5XOW - chains A and G of the 3 polymer chains in the assembly; structure by X-ray diffraction, 2.90 A resolution.

[Chain A]
Name: TtAgo (D546N)
Organism: Thermus thermophilus (strain HB27 / ATCC BAA-163 / DSM 7039)
Reference sequence: Q746M7 (Q746M7_THET2); numbering as in UniProt (aligned over 1-685)
Sequence (685 residues; row label = number of the first residue in the row):
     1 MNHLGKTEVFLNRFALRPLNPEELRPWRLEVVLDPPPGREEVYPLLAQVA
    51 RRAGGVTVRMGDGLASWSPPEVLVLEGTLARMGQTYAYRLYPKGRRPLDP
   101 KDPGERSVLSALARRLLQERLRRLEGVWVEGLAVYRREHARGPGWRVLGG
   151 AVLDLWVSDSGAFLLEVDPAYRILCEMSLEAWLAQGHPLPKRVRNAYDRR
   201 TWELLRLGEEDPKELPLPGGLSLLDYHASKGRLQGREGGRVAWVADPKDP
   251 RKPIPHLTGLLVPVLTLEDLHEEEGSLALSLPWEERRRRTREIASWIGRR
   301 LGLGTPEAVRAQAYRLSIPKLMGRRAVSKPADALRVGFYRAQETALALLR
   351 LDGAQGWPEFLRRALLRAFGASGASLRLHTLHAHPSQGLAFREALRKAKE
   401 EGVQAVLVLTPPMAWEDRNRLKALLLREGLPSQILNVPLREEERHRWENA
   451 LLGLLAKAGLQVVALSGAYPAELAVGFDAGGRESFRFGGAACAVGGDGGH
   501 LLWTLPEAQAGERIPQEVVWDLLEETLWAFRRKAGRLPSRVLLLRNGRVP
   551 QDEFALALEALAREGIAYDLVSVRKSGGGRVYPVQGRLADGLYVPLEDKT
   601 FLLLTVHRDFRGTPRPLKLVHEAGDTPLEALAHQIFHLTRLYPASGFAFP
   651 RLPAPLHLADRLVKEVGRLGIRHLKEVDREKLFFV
Disordered / not traced: 1
Construct notes: engineered mutation Asn546 (Asp in Q746M7)
UniProt features mapped onto this chain:
  - active site: Asp478, Glu512, Asp660
  - binding site (Mn(2+)): Asp478, Asp660, Val685
  - mutagenesis: Arg172 (R172A: Reduced cleavage of target RNA; further decreased when associated with A-548), Tyr197 (Y197A: No change in cleavage of target RNA; when associated with 226-AHASKGA-232), Tyr226 to Arg232 (No change in cleavage of target RNA), Arg232 (R232A: No change in cleavage of target RNA), Arg418 to Lys422 (No cleavage of target RNA), Lys422 (K422A: No cleavage of target RNA), Lys457 (K457A: No cleavage of target RNA; when associated with 418-ANRLA-422), Asp478 (D478A: No cleavage of target RNA. No cleavage of tDNA, no DNA associates with TtAgo in E.coli; when associated with A-546 ...), Glu512 (E512A: No cleavage of tDNA), Arg548 (R548A: Poor cleavage of target RNA), Asp660 (D660A: Poor cleavage of target RNA. No cleavage of tDNA)
Ion coordination: Mg2+: Val685 (shared with 2 residues of chain C)
Reported in the primary citation:
  - binding site for the 20-nt RNA strand (chain G): Met413
  - mutagenesis - D546N: abolished catalytic activity (citing earlier work)

[Chain G]
Molecule: 20-nt RNA strand
Sequence (20 nucleotides; numbered 1 to 20; the number before each row is that of its first residue):
     1 UAUACAACCUACUAACCUCG
Disordered / not traced: 1-2

[Chain A / chain G interface]
Pairs across the interface (27; chain A residue first):
  Ala47(A) - U3(G)  base contact
  Lys191(A) - C12(G)  sugar contact
  Arg192(A) - A11(G)  base contact
  Arg192(A) - C12(G)  hydrogen bond to the base
  Glu268(A) - A15(G)  hydrogen bond to the sugar
  His271(A) - C16(G)  sugar contact
  Pro412(A) - A14(G)  base contact
  Met413(A) - A14(G)  hydrogen bond to the base
  Asn436(A) - A14(G)  base contact
  His445(A) - C19(G)  stacking on the base
  His445(A) - G20(G)  salt bridge to the phosphate
  Gly547(A) - A7(G)  phosphate contact
  Gly547(A) - C8(G)  phosphate contact
  Arg548(A) - A6(G)  hydrogen bond to the sugar
  Arg548(A) - A7(G)  hydrogen bond to the sugar
  Val573(A) - C8(G)  phosphate contact
  Arg574(A) - A7(G)  sugar contact
  Arg574(A) - C8(G)  phosphate contact
  Lys575(A) - C8(G)  hydrogen bond to the phosphate
  Lys575(A) - C9(G)  salt bridge to the phosphate
  Ser576(A) - A7(G)  phosphate contact
  Ser576(A) - C8(G)  hydrogen bond to the phosphate
  Gly577(A) - A7(G)  phosphate contact
  Arg608(A) - U18(G)  hydrogen bond to the base
  Arg608(A) - C19(G)  hydrogen bond to the sugar
  Phe647(A) - C19(G)  base contact
  Lys664(A) - U10(G)  phosphate contact
Other interface residues (no listed pair), chain A (29 interface residues in all): Tyr43, Pro44, Arg114, Leu132, Asp154, Glu203, Thr266, Ala414, Asp609, Arg611
Other interface residues (no listed pair), chain G (16 interface residues in all): C5, C17

[Overview]
Chain A and chain G form an interface of 29 and 16 residues respectively; the contacts include 9 hydrogen
bonds, 2 salt bridges and 1 aromatic stacking contact. Polar contacts include Arg192(A)-C12(G),
Met413(A)-A14(G) and Arg608(A)-U18(G). The paper reports a binding site for the 20-nt RNA strand (chain G) at
Met413(A); D546N of chain A abolishes catalytic activity.
Here chain A is TtAgo (D546N) (Thermus thermophilus (strain HB27 / ATCC BAA-163 / DSM 7039)) and chain G is a
20-nt RNA strand. Entry 5XOW (Crystal structure of T. thermophilus Argonaute protein complexed with a bulge
6'A7' on the target strand) was determined by X-ray diffraction, deposited together with 5XP8, 5XPA, 5XPG,
5XOU and 5XQ2.
